Entry 3G99 (X-ray diffraction, 1.81 A resolution); this record covers chains A and B of the 4 polymer chains in the assembly.

Chain A (and B):
Protein: Glucocorticoid receptor
Source organism: Rattus norvegicus
Notes: chain B of this document is another copy of the same molecule, construct and numbering; everything in this record applies to it too
Reference sequence: P06536 (GCR_RAT); numbering as in UniProt (aligned over 440-525)
Chain sequence (90 residues; each row starts with the number of its first residue):
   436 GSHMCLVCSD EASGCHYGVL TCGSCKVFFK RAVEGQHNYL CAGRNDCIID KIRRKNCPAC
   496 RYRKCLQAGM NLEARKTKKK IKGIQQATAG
Unresolved in the structure: 436, 516-525 (chain B: 436-437, 511-525)
Differences from the reference sequence: expression tag (436-439)
Ion coordination: Zn2+ site 1: Cys440, Cys443, Cys457, Cys460; Zn2+ site 2: Cys476, Cys482, Cys492, Cys495
Reported in the primary citation:
  - binding site for the 16-nt DNA strand: Val462, Arg466
  - binding site for the 16-nt DNA strand: Lys461, Arg510
  - mutagenesis - R510A, K514A: decreased binding to DNA
  - mutagenesis - K514A: unchanged signaling
  - mutagenesis - H472A, R510A: increased signaling
  - conformationally variable residues (loop rearrangement, side-chain flip): Glu469 to Tyr474
  - mutagenesis - H472R: decreased signaling
  - mutagenesis - G470A, N473A: decreased signaling in response to Pal
  - mutagenesis - G470A: decreased signaling in response to Tat
  - contacts within the chain: His472-Tyr497, Val468-His472 (backbone contact)

How chain A and chain B interact:
Contacting residue pairs - 18 pairs, chain A then chain B:
  Leu475(A) - Arg488(B)
  Leu475(A) - Asn491(B)  hydrogen bond (backbone-side chain)
  Cys476(A) - Arg488(B)  hydrogen bond (backbone-side chain)
  Ala477(A) - Cys482(B)
  Ala477(A) - Ile483(B)  hydrogen bond (backbone-backbone)
  Ala477(A) - Arg488(B)
  Ala477(A) - Asn491(B)
  Arg479(A) - Arg479(B)
  Asp481(A) - Arg479(B)  salt bridge
  Cys482(A) - Ala477(B)
  Ile483(A) - Ala477(B)  hydrogen bond (backbone-backbone)
  Ile487(A) - Asn473(B)
  Arg488(A) - Leu475(B)
  Arg488(A) - Cys476(B)
  Arg488(A) - Ala477(B)
  Asn491(A) - Leu475(B)
  Asn491(A) - Ala477(B)
  Asn491(A) - Asn491(B)
Also at the interface, not in a pair above, chain A (12 interface residues in all): Cys492, Pro493
Also at the interface, not in a pair above, chain B (11 interface residues in all): Ile487, Cys492

Overview:
Chain A and chain B form an interface of 12 and 11 residues respectively; the contacts include 4 hydrogen
bonds and 1 salt bridge. Among the polar pairs are Asp481(A)-Arg479(B), Leu475(A)-Asn491(B) and
Cys476(A)-Arg488(B). The paper reports a binding site for the 16-nt DNA strand at Val462(A), Arg466(A) and
Lys461(A) among others; R510A and K514A of chain A reduce binding to DNA; 6 substitutions were tested in all.
Both chains are Glucocorticoid receptor (Rattus norvegicus). Entry 3G99 (GR DNA binding domain:Pal complex-9)
was determined by X-ray diffraction, deposited together with 3FYL, 3G6P, 3G6Q, 3G6R, 3G6T, 3G6U and 8 further
entries.
